PDB entry 9GU1 | electron microscopy, 2.48 A resolution | chains J and L of the 11 polymer chains in the assembly

Chain J:
Protein: Alpha-bungarotoxin
From: Bungarus multicinctus
UniProt: P60615 (3L21A_BUNMU); residues 1-74 here correspond to UniProt positions 22-95 (UniProt number = residue number + 21)
Amino-acid sequence (74 residues; each row starts with the number of its first residue):
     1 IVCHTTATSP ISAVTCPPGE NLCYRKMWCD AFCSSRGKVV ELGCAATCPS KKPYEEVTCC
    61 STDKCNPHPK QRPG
Unresolved in the structure: 74
Disulfides: C3-C23, C16-C44, C29-C33, C48-C59, C60-C65

Chain L:
Protein: Acetylcholine receptor subunit alpha
From: Homo sapiens
UniProt: P02708 (ACHA_HUMAN); residues 1-437 here correspond to UniProt positions 21-457 (UniProt number = residue number + 20)
Amino-acid sequence (437 residues; each row starts with the number of its first residue):
     1 SEHETRLVAK LFKDYSSVVR PVEDHRQVVE VTVGLQLIQL INVDEVNQIV TTNVRLKQQW
    61 VDYNLKWNPD DYGGVKKIHI PSEKIWRPDL VLYNNADGDF AIVKFTKVLL QYTGHITWTP
   121 PAIFKSYCEI IVTHFPFDEQ NCSMKLGTWT YDGSVVAINP ESDQPDLSNF MESGEWVIKE
   181 SRGWKHSVTY SCCPDTPYLD ITYHFVMQRL PLYFIVNVII PCLLFSFLTG LVFYLPTDSG
   241 EKMTLSISVL LSLTVFLLVI VELIPSTSSA VPLIGKYMLF TMVFVIASII ITVIVINTHH
   301 RSPSTHVMPN WVRKVFIDTI PNIMFFSTMK RPSREKQDKK IFTEDIDISD ISGKPGPPPM
   361 GFHSPLIKHP EVKSAIEGIK YIAETMKSDQ ESNNAAAEWK YVAMVMDHIL LGVFMLVCII
   421 GTLAVFAGRL IELNQQG
Unresolved in the structure: 302-398, 435-437
Disulfides: C128-C142, C192-C193
Glycans and other covalent adducts: glycan linked to N141
Metal / ion sites: Cu ion: S1, E2, H3
UniProt features mapped onto this chain:
  - glycosylation: N141 (N-linked (GlcNAc...) asparagine)
What the authors report for this chain:
  - Cu ion coordination: S1 to H3

Interface between chain J and chain L:
Pairs across the interface (21):
  S9(J) - S187(L)
  D30(J) - Y190(L)  hydrogen bond
  F32(J) - Y190(L)
  R36(J) - Y190(L)  hydrogen bond
  R36(J) - S191(L)
  R36(J) - C192(L)  hydrogen bond (backbone-backbone)
  R36(J) - Y198(L)
  G37(J) - Y190(L)
  G37(J) - S191(L)
  K38(J) - Y190(L)
  K38(J) - S191(L)  hydrogen bond (backbone-backbone)
  V39(J) - T189(L)
  V39(J) - Y190(L)  hydrophobic
  V40(J) - T189(L)  hydrogen bond (backbone-backbone)
  V40(J) - S191(L)
  H68(J) - Y190(L)  hydrogen bond (side chain-backbone)
  H68(J) - S191(L)
  H68(J) - P194(L)
  K70(J) - S191(L)
  K70(J) - C192(L)
  K70(J) - P194(L)
Also at the interface, not in a pair above, chain J (13 interface residues in all): T6, I11, P69
Also at the interface, not in a pair above, chain L (11 interface residues in all): Y93, W149, V188, C193

Summary:
The interface between chain J and chain L involves 13 residues on one side and 11 on the other, with 6
hydrogen bonds. Polar contacts include D30(J)-Y190(L), R36(J)-Y190(L) and H68(J)-Y190(L). S1(L), E2(L) and
H3(L) form the Cu ion site. From the paper: Cu ion coordination by S1(L).
Here chain J is Alpha-bungarotoxin (Bungarus multicinctus) and chain L is Acetylcholine receptor subunit alpha
(Homo sapiens). Entry 9GU1 (Human adult muscle nAChR in resting state in nanodisc with alpha-bungarotoxin) was
determined by electron microscopy (same publication as 9GU0, 9GU2 and 9GU3).
